2Q8D - chains A and F; structure by X-ray diffraction, 2.29 A resolution.

Chain A:
Name: JmjC domain-containing histone demethylation protein 3A
From: Homo sapiens
Notes: EC 1.14.11.-; fragment: Jumonji domain
Reference sequence: O75164 (JHD3A_HUMAN); numbering as in UniProt (aligned over 1-350)
Amino-acid sequence (352 residues; numbered -1 to 350; the number before each row is that of its first residue; numbers below 1 keep their minus sign (Gly-1 is residue -1)):
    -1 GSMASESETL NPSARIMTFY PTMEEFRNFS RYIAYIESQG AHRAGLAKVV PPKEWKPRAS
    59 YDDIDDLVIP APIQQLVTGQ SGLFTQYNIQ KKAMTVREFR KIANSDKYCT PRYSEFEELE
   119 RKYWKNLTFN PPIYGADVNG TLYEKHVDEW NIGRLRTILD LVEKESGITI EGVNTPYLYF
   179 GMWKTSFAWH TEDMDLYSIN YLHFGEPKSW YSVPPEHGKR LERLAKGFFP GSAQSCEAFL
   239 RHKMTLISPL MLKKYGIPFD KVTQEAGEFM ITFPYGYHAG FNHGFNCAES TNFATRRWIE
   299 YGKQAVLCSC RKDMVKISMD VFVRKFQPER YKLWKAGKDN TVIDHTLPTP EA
Not modelled in the structure: -1 to 0, 348-350
Sequence notes: cloning artifact (-1 to 0)
Curated features (UniProtKB/Swiss-Prot):
  - binding site (2-oxoglutarate): Tyr132, Asn198, Lys206, Lys241
  - binding site (Fe cation): His188, Glu190, His276
  - binding site (Zn(2+)): Cys234, His240, Cys306, Cys308
  - modified residue: Ala2 (N-acetylalanine)
  - mutagenesis: Gly133 (G133A: Abolishes histone demethylase activity; when associated with A-138), Gly138 (G138A: Abolishes histone demethylase activity; when associated with A-138), Gly165 (G165A: Abolishes histone demethylase activity; when associated with A-165), Gly170 (G170A: Abolishes histone demethylase activity; when associated with A-165), His188 (H188A: Abolishes histone demethylase activity without affecting ability to bind H4K20me2), Ser288 to Thr289 (Displays histone demethylase activity for both dimethylated and H3-K9Me3; Abolishes histone demethylase activity)
Bound ions: Ni2+: His188, Glu190, His276 (together with succinic acid); Zn2+: Cys234, His240, Cys306, Cys308
Ligand contacts: succinic acid (SIN): Tyr132, Tyr177, Phe185, His188, Glu190, Ser196, Asn198, Lys206, Trp208, His276

Chain F:
Name: HISTONE 3 peptide
Amino-acid sequence (16 residues; each row starts with the number of its first residue):
    26 RKSAPATGGV KKPHRY
Not modelled in the structure: 26-32, 37-41
Modified / non-standard residues: Lys36 (n-dimethyl-lysine; MLY)

How chain A and chain F interact:
Contacting residue pairs (22; chain A residue first):
  Asp135(A) with Lys36(F)
  Ile168(A) with Gly33(F); Gly34(F)
  Glu169(A) with Lys36(F), hydrogen bond (backbone-backbone)
  Gly170(A) with Lys36(F)
  Val171(A) with Lys36(F)
  Tyr175(A) with Val35(F); Lys36(F), hydrogen bond (side chain-backbone)
  Tyr177(A) with Lys36(F)
  Glu190(A) with Lys36(F)
  Asp191(A) with Lys36(F)
  Lys241(A) with Lys36(F)
  Ser288(A) with Lys36(F)
  Thr289(A) with Lys36(F)
  Asn290(A) with Lys36(F)
  Asp311(A) with Gly34(F); Val35(F), hydrogen bond (backbone-backbone)
  Met312(A) with Gly33(F)
  Val313(A) with Gly33(F); Val35(F); Lys36(F)
  Lys314(A) with Gly33(F), hydrogen bond (backbone-backbone)
Also at the interface, not in a pair above, chain A (19 interface residues in all): Ile166, Ser196

In short:
The interface between chain A and chain F involves 19 residues on one side and 4 on the other; the contacts
include 4 hydrogen bonds. Polar contacts include Tyr175(A)-Lys36(F), Glu169(A)-Lys36(F) and
Asp311(A)-Val35(F). Ligands of chain A: succinic acid.
Here chain A is JmjC domain-containing histone demethylation protein 3A (Homo sapiens) and chain F is HISTONE
3 peptide. Entry 2Q8D (Crystal structure of JMJ2D2A in ternary complex with histone H3-K36me2 and succinate)
was determined by X-ray diffraction, deposited together with 2Q8C and 2Q8E.
